Entry 6Y9A (electron microscopy, 4.20 A resolution (low resolution: residue-level contacts below are approximate; hydrogen-bond / salt-bridge calls are withheld)); this record covers chains A and B of the 4 polymer chains in the assembly.

== Chain A (and B) ==
Molecule: B-lymphocyte antigen CD20
From: Homo sapiens
Notes: chain B of this document is another copy of the same molecule, construct and numbering; everything in this record applies to it too
Reference sequence: P11836 (CD20_HUMAN); residues 45-213 here = UniProt positions 45-213
Amino-acid sequence (169 residues; numbered 45 to 213; the number before each row is that of its first residue):
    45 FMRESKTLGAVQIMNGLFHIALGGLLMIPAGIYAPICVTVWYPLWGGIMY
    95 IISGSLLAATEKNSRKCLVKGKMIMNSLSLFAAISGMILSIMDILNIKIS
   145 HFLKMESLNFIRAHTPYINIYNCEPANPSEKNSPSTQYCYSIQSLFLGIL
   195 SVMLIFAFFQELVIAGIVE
UniProt features mapped onto this chain:
  - region: Ala74 to Ile80 (Epitope 1), Phe146 to Pro160 (Epitope 2), Glu168 to Lys175 (Epitope 3 (recognized by antibodies, including Rituximab))
  - lipidation: Cys111 (S-palmitoyl cysteine)
  - mutagenesis: Thr159 (T159K: Abrogates recognition by some antibodies; when associated with D-163 and D-166. Slight decrease of rituximab binding; when associated with D-163 and D-166), Asn163 (N163D: Decreased binding of some antibodies. No effect on rituximab binding), Asn166 (N166D: Decreased binding of some antibodies. No effect on rituximab binding), Ala170 (A170S: Abrogates recognition by therapeutic antibodies, including rituximab; when associated with S-172), Pro172 (P172S: Marked reduction in rituximab binding. Abrogates recognition by antibodies, including rituximab; when associated with S-170)
Cystine bridges: Cys167-Cys183

== How chain A and chain B interact ==
Pairs across the interface (26):
  Glu48(A) with Lys50(B)
  Lys50(A) with Glu48(B)
  Thr51(A) with Thr51(B)
  Val55(A) with Met58(B)
  Met58(A) with Val55(B); Met58(B)
  Phe62(A) with Phe62(B)
  Leu69(A) with Ile193(B)
  Ile72(A) with Ser188(B)
  His158(A) with Gln181(B)
  Thr159(A) with Gln181(B)
  Ile162(A) with Tyr182(B)
  Asn163(A) with Tyr182(B)
  Pro178(A) with Ser179(B)
  Gln181(A) with His158(B); Thr159(B); Ile162(B)
  Tyr182(A) with Ile162(B); Ser179(B); Tyr182(B); Cys183(B)
  Tyr184(A) with His158(B)
  Ile186(A) with Ile186(B)
  Ser188(A) with Ile72(B)
  Leu189(A) with Ile72(B); Leu189(B)
Also at the interface, not in a pair above, chain A (25 interface residues in all): Pro160, Tyr161, Cys183, Ser185, Ile193, Phe203
Also at the interface, not in a pair above, chain B (22 interface residues in all): Arg47, Leu69, Pro73, Asn163

== Overview ==
25 residues of chain A face 22 of chain B across their interface. Curated annotation (UniProt) lists 5
mutagenesis sites on chain A.
Chain A and chain B are both B-lymphocyte antigen CD20 (Homo sapiens); the structure, Structure of full-length
CD20 in complex with Obinutuzumab Fab, was determined by electron microscopy (same publication as 6Y90 and
6Y97).
